PDB entry 2FWQ | X-ray diffraction, 1.40 A resolution | chain A

Chain A:
Molecule: Green fluorescent protein
Source organism: Aequorea victoria
UniProtKB: P42212 (GFP_AEQVI); aligned to UniProt positions 2-238 over residues 2-238
Sequence (237 residues; row label = number of the first residue in the row; note: 2 numbers in that range are skipped by the numbering (no residue carries them; nothing is unmodelled there); numbering starts at 0):
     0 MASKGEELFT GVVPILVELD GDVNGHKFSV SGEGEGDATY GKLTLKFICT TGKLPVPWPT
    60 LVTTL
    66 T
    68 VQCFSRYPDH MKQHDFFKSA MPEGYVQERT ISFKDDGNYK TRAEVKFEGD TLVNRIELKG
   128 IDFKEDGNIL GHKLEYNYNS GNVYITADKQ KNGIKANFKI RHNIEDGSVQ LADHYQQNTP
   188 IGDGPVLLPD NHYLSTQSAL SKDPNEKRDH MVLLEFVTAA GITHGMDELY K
Unresolved in the structure: 0-2, 238
Sequence notes: initiating methionine (0); cloning artifact (1); engineered mutation Leu-64 (Phe in P42212), Ser-99 (Phe in P42212), Gly-148 (His in P42212), Thr-153 (Met in P42212), Ala-163 (Val in P42212); chromophore (66, 66, 66)
Modified residues: Thr-66 (2-[(1R,2R)-1-amino-2-hydroxypropyl]-1-(carboxymethyl)-4-(1H-imidazol-5-ylmethyl)-1H-imidazol-5-olate; XXY)
Covalently attached groups: covalent link Leu-64/Thr-66; covalent link Thr-66/Val-68

Overview:
Chain A is Green fluorescent protein (Aequorea victoria); the structure, Reduced enolate chromophore
intermediate for Y66H GFP variant, was determined by X-ray diffraction, deposited together with 2FZU.
